Entry 1HBU (X-ray diffraction, 1.90 A resolution); this record covers chains D and F of the 6 polymer chains in the assembly.

[Chain D]
Molecule: Methyl-coenzyme M reductase I alpha subunit
Organism: Methanothermobacter marburgensis
Reference sequence: P11558 (MCRA_METTM); residues 2-550 here correspond to UniProt positions 1-549 (UniProt number = residue number - 1)
Chain sequence (549 residues; each row starts with the number of its first residue):
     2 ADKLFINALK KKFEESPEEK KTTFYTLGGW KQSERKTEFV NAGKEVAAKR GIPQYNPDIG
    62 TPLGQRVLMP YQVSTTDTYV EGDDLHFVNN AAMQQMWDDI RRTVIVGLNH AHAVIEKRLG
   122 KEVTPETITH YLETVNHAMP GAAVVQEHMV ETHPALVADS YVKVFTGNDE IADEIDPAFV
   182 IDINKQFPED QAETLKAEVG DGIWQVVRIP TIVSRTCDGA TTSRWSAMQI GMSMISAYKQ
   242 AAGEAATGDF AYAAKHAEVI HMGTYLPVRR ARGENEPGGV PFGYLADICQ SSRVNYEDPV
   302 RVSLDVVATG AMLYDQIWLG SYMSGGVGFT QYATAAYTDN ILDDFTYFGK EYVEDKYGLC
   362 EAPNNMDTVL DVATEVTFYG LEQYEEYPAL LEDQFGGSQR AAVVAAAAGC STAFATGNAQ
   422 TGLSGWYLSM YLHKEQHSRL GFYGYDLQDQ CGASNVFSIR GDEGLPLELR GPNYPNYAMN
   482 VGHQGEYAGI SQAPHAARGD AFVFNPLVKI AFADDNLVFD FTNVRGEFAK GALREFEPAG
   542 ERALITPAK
Not modelled in the structure: 550
Sequence notes: modified residue (257, 271, 400, 445, 452)
Modified positions: His257 (n1-methylated histidine; MHS); Arg271 (5-methyl-arginine; AGM); Gln400 (2-methyl-glutamine; MGN); Gly445 (thioglycin; GL3); Cys452 (s-methylcysteine; SMC)
Ion coordination: Na+ site 1: Lys11, Phe14; Na+ site 2: Pro58, Ile60, Thr62; factor 430 Ni: Gln147 (together with 1-thioethanesulfonic acid); Mg2+ near Glu175 (its only coordinating residue here); Zn2+: Cys218 (shared with 1 residue of chain A); Na+ site 3: Arg270 (together with glycerol)
Ligand contacts:
  - 1-thioethanesulfonic acid (COM): Tyr333, Phe443, Tyr444, Gly445
  - factor 430 (F43), molecule 1: Ala143, Ala144, Val145, Val146, Gln147, Met150, Val151, Met229, Gln230, Met233, Ile236, Ala243, Gly244
  - factor 430 (F43), molecule 2: Gly326, Gly327, Val328, Gly329, Phe330, Thr331, Gln332, Tyr333, Phe396, Gly397, Gly398, Gln400, Gly442, Phe443
  - Coenzyme B (TP7), molecule 1: Arg225, Lys256, His257
  - Coenzyme B (TP7), molecule 2: Arg270, Arg271, Leu320, Met324, Ser325, Phe330, Phe443, Ala479, Met480, Asn481, Val482
UniProt features mapped onto this chain:
  - binding site (coenzyme B): Arg271

[Chain F]
Molecule: Methyl-coenzyme M reductase I gamma subunit
Organism: Methanothermobacter marburgensis
Reference sequence: P11562 (MCRG_METTM); residues 2-249 here correspond to UniProt positions 1-248 (UniProt number = residue number - 1)
Chain sequence (248 residues; numbered 2 to 249; the number before each row is that of its first residue):
     2 AQYYPGTTKV AQNRRNFCNP EYELEKLREI SDEDVVKILG HRAPGEEYPS VHPPLEEMDE
    62 PEDAIREMVE PIDGAKAGDR VRYIQFTDSM YFAPAQPYVR SRAYLCRYRG ADAGTLSGRQ
   122 IIETRERDLE KISKELLETE FFDPARSGVR GKSVHGHSLR LDEDGMMFDM LRRQIYNKDT
   182 GRVEMVKNQI GDELDEPVDL GEPLDEETLM EKTTIYRVDG EAYRDDVEAV EIMQRIHVLR
   242 SQGGFNLE
Not modelled in the structure: 249
Ion coordination: Mg2+ near Glu30 (its only coordinating residue here)
Ligand contacts: factor 430 (F43): Leu117, Ser118, Gly119, Arg120, Lys153, Ser154, Val155, His156, Gly157, His158

[How chain D and chain F interact]
Pairs across the interface (110; chain D residue first):
  Phe14(D) - Arg161(F)
  Glu16(D) - Arg161(F)  salt bridge
  Glu20(D) - Arg161(F)
  Lys21(D) - Tyr92(F)
  Lys21(D) - Arg161(F)
  Lys21(D) - Leu162(F)  hydrogen bond (backbone-backbone)
  Lys21(D) - Asp220(F)  salt bridge
  Lys22(D) - Leu162(F)
  Lys22(D) - Asp163(F)
  Lys22(D) - Glu164(F)  hydrogen bond (side chain-backbone)
  Thr23(D) - Arg161(F)
  Thr23(D) - Leu162(F)  hydrogen bond (backbone-backbone)
  Thr23(D) - Asp163(F)
  Thr23(D) - Glu164(F)
  Phe25(D) - Arg161(F)
  Phe25(D) - Phe169(F)  hydrophobic
  Tyr26(D) - Phe169(F)
  Tyr26(D) - Asp170(F)  hydrogen bond (side chain-backbone)
  Tyr26(D) - Arg173(F)
  Thr62(D) - Lys153(F)
  Thr62(D) - Ser154(F)
  Thr62(D) - Met171(F)
  Thr62(D) - Leu172(F)
  Pro63(D) - Met171(F)
  Leu64(D) - Met171(F)
  Gln66(D) - Phe169(F)
  Gln66(D) - Met171(F)
  Arg67(D) - His156(F)  hydrogen bond
  Arg67(D) - Leu160(F)
  Arg67(D) - Phe169(F)
  Met367(D) - His238(F)
  Met367(D) - Val239(F)  hydrophobic
  Met367(D) - Ser242(F)
  Leu371(D) - Gln235(F)
  Thr375(D) - Gln235(F)  hydrogen bond
  Glu376(D) - Arg225(F)  salt bridge
  Phe379(D) - Tyr224(F)  hydrophobic
  Phe379(D) - Arg225(F)
  Glu383(D) - Arg225(F)  salt bridge
  Glu386(D) - Tyr217(F)
  Glu386(D) - Arg218(F)  hydrogen bond (backbone-side chain)
  Glu386(D) - Val219(F)  hydrogen bond (side chain-backbone)
  Glu387(D) - Val219(F)
  Pro389(D) - Tyr92(F)
  Pro389(D) - Arg161(F)
  Leu392(D) - Met91(F)  hydrophobic
  Leu392(D) - Tyr92(F)
  Leu392(D) - Ser159(F)
  Glu393(D) - Ser159(F)  hydrogen bond (backbone-backbone)
  Glu393(D) - Leu160(F)
  Glu393(D) - Arg161(F)  salt bridge
  Phe396(D) - His156(F)
  Phe396(D) - His158(F)
  Phe396(D) - Ser159(F)  hydrogen bond (backbone-side chain)
  Gly398(D) - Ser118(F)  hydrogen bond (backbone-side chain)
  Arg401(D) - Met91(F)
  Arg401(D) - His158(F)  hydrogen bond
  Arg401(D) - Ser159(F)
  Ser425(D) - His238(F)  hydrogen bond
  Leu429(D) - His238(F)
  Tyr432(D) - Met234(F)
  Tyr432(D) - His238(F)
  Tyr432(D) - Arg241(F)  hydrogen bond
  Leu433(D) - Tyr224(F)
  Leu433(D) - Met234(F)  hydrophobic
  Lys435(D) - Tyr99(F)
  Lys435(D) - Arg103(F)
  Glu436(D) - Tyr5(F)  hydrogen bond
  Glu436(D) - Arg15(F)  salt bridge
  Glu436(D) - Arg103(F)  salt bridge
  Glu436(D) - Tyr217(F)
  Glu436(D) - Tyr224(F)
  Glu436(D) - Met234(F)
  Gln437(D) - Arg15(F)
  Gln437(D) - Ile216(F)
  Gln437(D) - Tyr217(F)  hydrogen bond (backbone-backbone)
  Gln437(D) - Tyr224(F)
  His438(D) - Met91(F)
  His438(D) - Ile216(F)
  His438(D) - Tyr217(F)
  Ser439(D) - Arg15(F)
  Ser439(D) - Gln97(F)
  Ser439(D) - Pro98(F)
  Ser439(D) - Tyr99(F)  hydrogen bond (backbone-backbone)
  Ser439(D) - Val100(F)  hydrogen bond (side chain-backbone)
  Arg440(D) - Asp89(F)  hydrogen bond (side chain-backbone)
  Arg440(D) - Met91(F)
  Arg440(D) - Gln97(F)  hydrogen bond
  Arg440(D) - Pro98(F)
  Arg440(D) - Tyr99(F)
  Arg440(D) - Ser118(F)  hydrogen bond (side chain-backbone)
  Arg440(D) - His158(F)
  Arg440(D) - Ile216(F)
  Leu441(D) - Tyr99(F)
  Leu441(D) - Ser118(F)
  Gly442(D) - Leu117(F)
  Gly442(D) - Ser118(F)  hydrogen bond (backbone-backbone)
  Tyr444(D) - Gly115(F)
  Tyr444(D) - Thr116(F)
  Tyr444(D) - Leu117(F)
  Tyr444(D) - Ile122(F)
  Asp447(D) - Tyr99(F)
  Gln451(D) - Arg241(F)  hydrogen bond
  Ala454(D) - His238(F)
  Ala454(D) - Arg241(F)
  Ala454(D) - Ser242(F)
  Ser455(D) - Arg241(F)
  Ser455(D) - Gly245(F)  hydrogen bond (side chain-backbone)
  Phe458(D) - Phe246(F)
  Ser459(D) - Gly245(F)
Also at the interface, not in a pair above, chain D (52 interface residues in all): Val370, Tyr380, Ala390, Gly397, Tyr428, Phe443
Also at the interface, not in a pair above, chain F (49 interface residues in all): Gly166, Met168, Val231, Gly244

[Overview]
52 residues of chain D and 49 residues of chain F are in contact; the contacts include 24 hydrogen bonds and 7
salt bridges. Among the polar pairs are Glu16(D)-Arg161(F), Lys21(D)-Asp220(F) and Glu376(D)-Arg225(F). One
factor 430 molecule is bound between chain D and chain F.
Here chain D is Methyl-coenzyme M reductase I alpha subunit and chain F is Methyl-coenzyme M reductase I gamma
subunit, both from Methanothermobacter marburgensis. Entry 1HBU (METHYL-COENZYME M REDUCTASE IN THE
MCR-RED1-SILENT STATE IN COMPLEX with COENZYME M) was determined by X-ray diffraction together with 1HBM, 1HBN
and 1HBO from the same study.
